Entry 5W65 (electron microscopy, 4.30 A resolution (low resolution: residue-level contacts below are approximate; hydrogen-bond / salt-bridge calls are withheld)); this record covers chains Q and S of the 20 polymer chains in the assembly.

== Chain Q ==
Molecule: RNA polymerase I-specific transcription initiation factor RRN11
Organism: Saccharomyces cerevisiae (strain ATCC 204508 / S288c)
UniProt: Q04712 (RRN11_YEAST); numbering as in UniProt (aligned over 1-507)
Chain sequence (507 residues; row label = number of the first residue in the row):
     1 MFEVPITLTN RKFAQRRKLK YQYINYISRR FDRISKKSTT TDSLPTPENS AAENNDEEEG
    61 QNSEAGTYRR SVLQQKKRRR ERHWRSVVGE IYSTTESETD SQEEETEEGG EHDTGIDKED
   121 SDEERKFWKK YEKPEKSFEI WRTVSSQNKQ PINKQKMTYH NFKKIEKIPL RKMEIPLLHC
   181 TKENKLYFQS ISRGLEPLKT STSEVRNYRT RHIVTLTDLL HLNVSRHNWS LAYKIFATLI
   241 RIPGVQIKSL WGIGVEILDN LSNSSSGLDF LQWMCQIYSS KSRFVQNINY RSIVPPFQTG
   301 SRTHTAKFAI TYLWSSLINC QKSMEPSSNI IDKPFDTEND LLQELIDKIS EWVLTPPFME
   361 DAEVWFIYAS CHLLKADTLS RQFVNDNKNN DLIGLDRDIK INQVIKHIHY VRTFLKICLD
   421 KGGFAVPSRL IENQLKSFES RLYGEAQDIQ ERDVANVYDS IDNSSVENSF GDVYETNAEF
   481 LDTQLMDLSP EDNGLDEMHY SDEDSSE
Not modelled in the structure: 37-120, 327-336, 444-507
Covalently attached groups: covalent link Pro5-Gln246, Ile247-Gln298; covalent link Phe13-Ser201; covalent link Arg17-Arg291; covalent link Val245-Leu250, Ile393-Leu395

== Chain S ==
Molecule: non-template strand DNA
Sequence (54 nucleotides; each row starts with the number of its first residue):
     1 CAAGTGTGAG GAAAAGTAGT TGGGTTTTTT TTTTTTTTTT TGCAGTTGAA GACA
Not modelled in the structure: 30-38

== Chain Q / chain S interface ==
Pairs across the interface (18; chain Q residue first):
  Arg11(Q) - DA12(S)
  Arg125(Q) - DG19(S)
  Arg125(Q) - DT20(S)
  Cys180(Q) - DG10(S)
  Thr181(Q) - DG10(S)
  Thr181(Q) - DG11(S)
  Lys182(Q) - DA9(S)
  Lys182(Q) - DG10(S)
  Glu183(Q) - DG11(S)
  Asn207(Q) - DA12(S)
  Asn207(Q) - DA13(S)
  Arg209(Q) - DA14(S)
  Arg283(Q) - DG22(S)
  Phe284(Q) - DT21(S)
  Phe284(Q) - DG22(S)
  Asn287(Q) - DT20(S)
  Asn287(Q) - DT21(S)
  Arg302(Q) - DG23(S)
Interface residues without a listed pair, chain Q (13 interface residues in all): Thr9

== In short ==
Chain Q and chain S form an interface of 13 and 11 residues respectively.
Chain Q is RNA polymerase I-specific transcription initiation factor RRN11 (Saccharomyces cerevisiae (strain
ATCC 204508 / S288c)) and chain S is non-template strand DNA; the structure, RNA polymerase I Initial
Transcribing Complex State 2, was determined by electron microscopy (same publication as 5W5Y, 5W64 and 5W66).
